Entry 4AVV (X-ray diffraction, 1.60 A resolution); this record covers chains C and D of the 5 polymer chains in the assembly.

Chain C (and D):
Molecule: Serum amyloid P-component
Source organism: Homo sapiens
Notes: chain D of this document is another copy of the same molecule, construct and numbering; everything in this record applies to it too
Reference sequence: P02743 (SAMP_HUMAN); residues 1-204 here correspond to UniProt positions 20-223 (UniProt number = residue number + 19)
Amino-acid sequence (204 residues; each row starts with the number of its first residue):
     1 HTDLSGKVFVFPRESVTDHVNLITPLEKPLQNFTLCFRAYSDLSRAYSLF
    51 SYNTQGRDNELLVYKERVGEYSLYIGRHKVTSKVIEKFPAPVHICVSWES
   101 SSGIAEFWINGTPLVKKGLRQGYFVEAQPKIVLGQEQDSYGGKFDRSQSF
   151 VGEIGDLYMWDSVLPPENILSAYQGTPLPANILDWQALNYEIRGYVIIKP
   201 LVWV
Disulfide bonds: Cys-36/Cys-95
Glycans and other covalent adducts: N-acetylglucosamine (NAG) linked to Asn-32
Bound ions: Cd2+ site 1 near Glu-14 (its only coordinating residue here); Cd2+ site 2: Asp-58, Asn-59, Glu-136, Gln-137, Asp-138 (together with GHE); Cd2+ site 3: Glu-136, Asp-138, Gln-148 (together with GHE); Cd2+ site 4: Asp-145, Ser-147
Small-molecule neighbours: GHE ((2R)-1-[6-[(2R)-2-carboxypyrrolidin-1-yl]-6-oxidanylidene-hexanoyl]pyrrolidine-2-carboxylic acid): Asp-58, Asn-59, Leu-62, Tyr-64, Tyr-74, Glu-136, Asp-138, Asp-145, Gln-148
Curated features (UniProtKB/Swiss-Prot):
  - binding site (Ca(2+)): Asp-58, Asn-59, Glu-136, Gln-137, Asp-138, Gln-148
  - glycosylation: Asn-32 (N-linked (GlcNAc...) asparagine)
From the paper describing this entry:
  - binding site for GHE: Leu-62, Tyr-64, Tyr-74
  - post-translational modification sites: Asn-32
  - binding site for N-acetyl-alpha-neuraminic acid: Arg-193
  - self-association interface (contacts with another copy of this molecule); pairs are residue here / residue on that copy: Arg-77/Phe-144 (hydrogen bond)

How chain C and chain D interact:
Contacting residue pairs - 34 pairs, chain C then chain D:
  Ser-82(C) / Asp-42(D)
  Lys-83(C) / Asp-42(D)  hydrogen bond (backbone-side chain)
  Lys-83(C) / Pro-89(D)
  Ile-85(C) / Phe-88(D)
  Ile-85(C) / Pro-89(D)
  Glu-99(C) / Lys-199(D)  salt bridge
  Ser-102(C) / Tyr-195(D)  hydrogen bond (backbone-side chain)
  Ser-102(C) / Ile-197(D)
  Ser-102(C) / Lys-199(D)
  Gly-103(C) / Tyr-195(D)
  Ile-104(C) / Val-10(D)  hydrophobic
  Ile-104(C) / Pro-12(D)  hydrophobic
  Ile-104(C) / Lys-199(D)
  Glu-106(C) / Val-202(D)
  Pro-113(C) / Tyr-40(D)  hydrogen bond (backbone-side chain)
  Pro-113(C) / Val-202(D)
  Pro-113(C) / Trp-203(D)  hydrophobic
  Leu-114(C) / Tyr-40(D)
  Val-115(C) / Tyr-40(D)  hydrophobic
  Val-115(C) / Ser-41(D)
  Val-115(C) / Asp-42(D)
  Val-115(C) / Gly-152(D)
  Val-115(C) / Glu-153(D)
  Lys-116(C) / Val-10(D)
  Lys-116(C) / Glu-153(D)  hydrogen bond (backbone-side chain)
  Lys-116(C) / Val-202(D)
  Lys-117(C) / Pro-12(D)
  Lys-117(C) / Asp-42(D)  salt bridge
  Lys-117(C) / Val-151(D)
  Gly-118(C) / Pro-12(D)  hydrogen bond (backbone-backbone)
  Gly-118(C) / Tyr-195(D)
  Leu-119(C) / Tyr-195(D)
  Gln-121(C) / Tyr-195(D)
  Pro-166(C) / Val-202(D)  hydrophobic
Interface residues without a listed pair, chain C (20 interface residues in all): Thr-81, Val-84, Trp-108
Interface residues without a listed pair, chain D (17 interface residues in all): Lys-87, Pro-200

In short:
20 residues of chain C and 17 residues of chain D are in contact, with 5 hydrogen bonds and 2 salt bridges.
Among the polar pairs are Glu-99(C)/Lys-199(D), Lys-117(C)/Asp-42(D) and Lys-83(C)/Asp-42(D). The paper
reports a binding site for GHE at Leu-62(C), Tyr-64(C) and Tyr-74(C); a binding site for
N-acetyl-alpha-neuraminic acid at Arg-193(C).
Chain C and chain D are both Serum amyloid P-component (Homo sapiens); the structure, Structure of CPHPC bound
to Serum Amyloid P Component, was determined by X-ray diffraction, deposited together with 4AYU and 4AVT.
